PDB entry 1MJY | X-ray diffraction, 2.10 A resolution | chains A and B

Chain A (and B):
Molecule: Inorganic pyrophosphatase
Organism: Escherichia coli
Notes: EC 3.6.1.1; chain B of this document is another copy of the same molecule, construct and numbering; everything in this record applies to it too
Reference sequence: P0A7A9 (IPYR_ECOLI); numbering as in UniProt (aligned over 1-175)
Sequence (175 residues; each row starts with the number of its first residue):
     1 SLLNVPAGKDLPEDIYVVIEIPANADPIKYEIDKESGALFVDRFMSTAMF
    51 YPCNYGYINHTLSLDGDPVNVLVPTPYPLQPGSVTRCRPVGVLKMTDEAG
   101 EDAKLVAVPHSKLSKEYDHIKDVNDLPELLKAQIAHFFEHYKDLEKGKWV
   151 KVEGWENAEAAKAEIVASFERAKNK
Construct notes: engineered mutation Asn70 (Asp in P0A7A9); conflict Thr85 (Ile in P0A7A9)

How chain A and chain B interact:
Contacting residue pairs (5; chain A residue first):
  Phe50(A) with Tyr77(B)
  Tyr77(A) with Phe50(B); Gln133(B)
  Glu116(A) with Leu129(B)
  Leu129(A) with Glu116(B)
Other interface residues (no listed pair), chain A (5 interface residues in all): Gln133

In short:
Chain A and chain B each contribute 5 residues to their interface.
Chain A and chain B are both Inorganic pyrophosphatase (Escherichia coli); the structure, Structure of
inorganic pyrophosphatase mutant D70N, was determined by X-ray diffraction, deposited together with 1MJW, 1MJX
and 1MJZ.
